8R45 - chains A and B; structure by X-ray diffraction, 1.86 A resolution.

Chain A (and B):
Protein: Phytochrome A-2
Organism: Glycine max
Notes: chain B of this document is another copy of the same molecule, construct and numbering; everything in this record applies to it too
UniProtKB: B4YB07 (PHYA2_SOYBN); residue numbers follow UniProt; this construct covers 51-402
Sequence (359 residues; row label = number of the first residue in the row):
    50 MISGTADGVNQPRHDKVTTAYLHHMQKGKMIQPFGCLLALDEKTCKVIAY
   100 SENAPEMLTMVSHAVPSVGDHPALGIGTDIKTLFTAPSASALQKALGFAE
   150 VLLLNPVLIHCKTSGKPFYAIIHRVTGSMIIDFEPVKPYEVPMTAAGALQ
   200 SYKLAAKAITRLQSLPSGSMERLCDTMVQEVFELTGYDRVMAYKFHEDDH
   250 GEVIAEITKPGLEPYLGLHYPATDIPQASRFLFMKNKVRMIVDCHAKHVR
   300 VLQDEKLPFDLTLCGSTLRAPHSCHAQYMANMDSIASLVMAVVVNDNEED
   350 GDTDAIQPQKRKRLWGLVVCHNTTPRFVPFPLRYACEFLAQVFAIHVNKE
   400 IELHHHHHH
Disordered / not traced: 50-66, 111-119, 346-359, 408 (chain B: 50-66, 110-119, 346-359, 407-408)
Glycans and other covalent adducts: compound O6E linked to Cys323
Differences from the reference sequence: initiating methionine (50); expression tag (403-408)
Small-molecule neighbours: O6E (3-[5-[[(3R,4R)-3-ethyl-4-methyl-5-oxidanylidene-3,4-dihydropyrrol-2-yl]methyl]-2-[[5-[(4-ethyl-3-methyl-5-oxidanylidene-pyrrol-2-yl)methyl]-3-(3-hydroxy-3-oxopropyl)-4-methyl-1H-pyrrol-2-yl]methyl]-4-methyl-1H-pyrrol-3-yl]propanoic acid): Tyr70, Met74, Met240, Tyr242, Val252, Tyr264, Tyr269, Thr272, Asp273, Ile274, Pro275, Ser278, Phe282, Arg288, Ile290, Arg318, Ala319, Pro320, His321, His324, Tyr327, Met331, Ser336, Val338, Leu366, Val368, His370
Swiss-Prot annotation at these positions:
  - binding site (phytochromobilin): Cys323

Chain A / chain B interface:
Residue-residue contacts (50; chain A residue first):
  Pro136(A) - Pro191(B)
  Ala140(A) - Pro191(B)  hydrophobic
  Leu153(A) - Met192(B)
  Leu153(A) - Ala195(B)
  Leu153(A) - Gln199(B)
  Asn154(A) - Ala195(B)
  Asn154(A) - Leu198(B)
  Pro155(A) - Ala195(B)
  Pro155(A) - Leu198(B)
  Val156(A) - Pro191(B)
  Val156(A) - Met192(B)  hydrophobic
  Leu157(A) - Pro191(B)  hydrogen bond (backbone-backbone)
  Tyr168(A) - Ala194(B)
  Tyr188(A) - Ala135(B)
  Tyr188(A) - Pro136(B)  hydrophobic
  Tyr188(A) - Ser139(B)
  Pro191(A) - Pro136(B)
  Pro191(A) - Ala140(B)  hydrophobic
  Pro191(A) - Val156(B)
  Pro191(A) - Leu157(B)  hydrogen bond (backbone-backbone)
  Met192(A) - Ala140(B)  hydrophobic
  Met192(A) - Leu153(B)
  Met192(A) - Val156(B)  hydrophobic
  Thr193(A) - Thr193(B)
  Ala194(A) - Thr193(B)
  Ala195(A) - Leu153(B)
  Ala195(A) - Asn154(B)
  Ala195(A) - Pro155(B)
  Ala197(A) - Leu198(B)
  Leu198(A) - Asn154(B)
  Leu198(A) - Pro155(B)
  Leu198(A) - Ala197(B)  hydrophobic
  Leu198(A) - Tyr201(B)  hydrophobic
  Leu198(A) - Tyr383(B)  hydrophobic
  Gln199(A) - Leu153(B)
  Tyr201(A) - Leu198(B)  hydrophobic
  Tyr201(A) - Tyr201(B)  hydrophobic
  Tyr201(A) - Lys202(B)
  Tyr201(A) - Ala205(B)  hydrophobic
  Lys202(A) - Tyr201(B)
  Lys202(A) - Tyr383(B)  hydrogen bond
  Ala205(A) - Tyr201(B)  hydrophobic
  Ala205(A) - Phe387(B)  hydrophobic
  Lys206(A) - Phe387(B)
  Gln212(A) - Thr209(B)
  Gln212(A) - Gln212(B)  hydrogen bond (backbone-side chain)
  Tyr383(A) - Leu198(B)  hydrophobic
  Tyr383(A) - Lys202(B)  hydrogen bond
  Phe387(A) - Ala205(B)  hydrophobic
  Phe387(A) - Lys206(B)
Other interface residues (no listed pair), chain A (31 interface residues in all): Ser137, Lys143, Ile208, Thr209, Pro380, Gln390, Val391
Other interface residues (no listed pair), chain B (31 interface residues in all): Ser137, Tyr168, Tyr188, Ile208, Pro380, Val391

In short:
Chain A and chain B each contribute 31 residues to their interface; the contacts include 5 hydrogen bonds.
Among the polar pairs are Lys202(A)-Tyr383(B), Gln212(A)-Gln212(B) and Leu157(A)-Pro191(B). Compound O6E is
covalently linked to Cys323(A). Curated annotation (UniProt) lists phytochromobilin-binding residue Cys323(A)
on chain A.
Both chains are Phytochrome A-2 (Glycine max). Entry 8R45 (Phytochromobilin-adducted PAS-GAF bidomain of
Glycine max phytochrome A) was determined by X-ray diffraction, deposited together with 9QZT, 8R44, 9ER4 and
9F4I.
